Entry 4B7V (X-ray diffraction, 1.73 A resolution); this record covers chains A and B.

Chain A (and B):
Protein: 3-oxoacyl-[acyl-carrier-protein] synthase 2
Organism: Pseudomonas aeruginosa
Notes: EC 2.3.1.179; chain B of this document is another copy of the same molecule, construct and numbering; everything in this record applies to it too
Reference sequence: O54440 (O54440_PSEAI); residue numbers follow UniProt; this construct covers 1-414
Sequence (436 residues; numbered -21 to 414; the number before each row is that of its first residue; numbers below 1 keep their minus sign (Met-21 is residue -21)):
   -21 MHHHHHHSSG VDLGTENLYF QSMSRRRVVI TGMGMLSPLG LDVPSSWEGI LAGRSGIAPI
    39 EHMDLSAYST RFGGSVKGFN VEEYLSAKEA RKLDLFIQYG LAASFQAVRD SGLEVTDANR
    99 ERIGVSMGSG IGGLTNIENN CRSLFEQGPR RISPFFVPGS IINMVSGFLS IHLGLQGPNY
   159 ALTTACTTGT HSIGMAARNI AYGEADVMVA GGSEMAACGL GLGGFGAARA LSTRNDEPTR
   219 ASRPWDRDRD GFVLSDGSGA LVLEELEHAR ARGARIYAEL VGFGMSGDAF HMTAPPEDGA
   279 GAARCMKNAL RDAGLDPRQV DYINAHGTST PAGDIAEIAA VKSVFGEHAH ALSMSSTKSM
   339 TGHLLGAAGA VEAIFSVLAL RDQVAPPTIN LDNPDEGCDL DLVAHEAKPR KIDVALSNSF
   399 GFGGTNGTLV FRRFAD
Not modelled in the structure: -21 to 1, 414 (chain B: -21 to 3, 414)
Differences from the reference sequence: expression tag (-21 to 0)
Ion coordination: K+: Asn302, Ala303, Glu350, Ser395, Asn396
What the authors report for this chain:
  - catalytic residues: Cys164, His304, His341 (citing earlier work)
  - K+ coordination: Asn302, Ala303, Glu350, Ser395, Asn396

Chain A / chain B interface:
Residue-residue contacts - 135 pairs, chain A then chain B:
  Arg3(A) with Tyr180(B), hydrogen bond
  Ala45(A) with Pro127(B); Arg128(B), hydrogen bond (backbone-side chain)
  Tyr46(A) with Leu122(B); Pro127(B), hydrophobic; Arg128(B)
  Ser47(A) with Arg128(B)
  Glu99(A) with Arg282(B)
  Ile109(A) with Ile139(B), hydrophobic
  Ile115(A) with Ile115(B), hydrophobic; Leu198(B), hydrophobic
  Glu116(A) with Cys119(B); Phe123(B)
  Cys119(A) with Glu116(B); Cys119(B), hydrophobic; Leu198(B), hydrophobic
  Arg120(A) with Phe123(B)
  Leu122(A) with Tyr46(B); Gly197(B); Leu198(B)
  Phe123(A) with Glu116(B); Cys119(B), hydrophobic; Arg120(B); Phe123(B), hydrophobic
  Pro127(A) with Ala45(B); Tyr46(B), hydrophobic
  Arg128(A) with Ala45(B), hydrogen bond (side chain-backbone); Tyr46(B); Ser47(B)
  Ile130(A) with Gly201(B); Gly202(B); Ala205(B)
  Ser131(A) with Ala205(B)
  Pro132(A) with Ala205(B); Ala206(B)
  Phe134(A) with Leu198(B); Gly202(B)
  Val135(A) with Gly202(B); Phe203(B), hydrophobic
  Pro136(A) with Met270(B), hydrophobic
  Ile139(A) with Ile109(B), hydrophobic
  Ile140(A) with Thr161(B)
  Asn141(A) with Thr161(B); Thr162(B); Ala163(B); Phe400(B), hydrogen bond (side chain-backbone); Thr403(B)
  Met142(A) with Met270(B), hydrophobic; Phe400(B); Gly401(B)
  Gly145(A) with Gly401(B)
  Phe146(A) with Met270(B), hydrophobic
  Ser148(A) with Ala267(B)
  Ile149(A) with Phe268(B); His269(B); Met270(B)
  Gly152(A) with Ala267(B)
  Leu153(A) with Ala267(B)
  Gln154(A) with Ser264(B); Gly265(B), hydrogen bond (backbone-backbone); Asp266(B); Ala267(B); Arg282(B), hydrogen bond (backbone-side chain)
  Gly155(A) with Ser264(B); Gly265(B), hydrogen bond (backbone-backbone)
  Pro156(A) with Met263(B), hydrophobic
  Asn157(A) with His169(B); Thr403(B), hydrogen bond (backbone-side chain)
  Tyr158(A) with Leu160(B), hydrophobic; Thr162(B); His169(B); Met173(B), hydrophobic
  Ala159(A) with Leu160(B); Thr161(B), hydrogen bond (backbone-backbone); Thr162(B)
  Leu160(A) with Tyr158(B), hydrophobic; Ala159(B)
  Thr161(A) with Ile140(B); Asn141(B); Ala159(B), hydrogen bond (backbone-backbone); Thr161(B)
  Thr162(A) with Asn141(B); Tyr158(B); Ala159(B)
  Ala163(A) with Asn141(B)
  His169(A) with Asn157(B)
  Met173(A) with Tyr158(B), hydrophobic; Met173(B), hydrophobic
  Arg176(A) with Tyr180(B), hydrogen bond; Glu182(B), salt bridge
  Asn177(A) with Met263(B)
  Tyr180(A) with Arg176(B), hydrogen bond; Asp290(B), hydrogen bond
  Glu182(A) with Arg176(B), salt bridge; Met263(B)
  Gly197(A) with Leu122(B)
  Leu198(A) with Ile115(B), hydrophobic; Cys119(B), hydrophobic; Leu122(B); Phe134(B)
  Gly201(A) with Ile130(B)
  Gly202(A) with Ile130(B); Phe134(B); Val135(B)
  Phe203(A) with Val135(B), hydrophobic
  Ala205(A) with Ile130(B); Ser131(B); Pro132(B)
  Ala206(A) with Pro132(B)
  Met263(A) with Asn177(B); Glu182(B)
  Ser264(A) with Gln154(B); Gly155(B)
  Gly265(A) with Gln154(B), hydrogen bond (backbone-backbone); Gly155(B), hydrogen bond (backbone-backbone)
  Asp266(A) with Gln154(B)
  Ala267(A) with Ser148(B); Ile149(B); Gly152(B); Leu153(B); Gln154(B)
  Phe268(A) with Ile149(B)
  His269(A) with Ile149(B)
  Met270(A) with Phe133(B), hydrophobic; Pro136(B), hydrophobic; Met142(B), hydrophobic; Phe146(B), hydrophobic; Ile149(B), hydrophobic
  Arg282(A) with Glu99(B); Gln154(B), hydrogen bond (side chain-backbone)
  Asp290(A) with Tyr180(B), hydrogen bond
  Phe400(A) with Asn141(B), hydrogen bond (backbone-side chain)
  Gly401(A) with Gly145(B)
  Thr403(A) with Asn141(B); Asn157(B), hydrogen bond (side chain-backbone)
Interface residues without a listed pair, chain A (70 interface residues in all): Lys70, Leu112, Asn118, Phe133
Interface residues without a listed pair, chain B (70 interface residues in all): Lys70, Leu112, Asn118, Pro156, Phe261

Summary:
Chain A and chain B each contribute 70 residues to their interface, with 19 hydrogen bonds and 2 salt bridges.
Polar pairs include Arg176(A)-Glu182(B), Arg3(A)-Tyr180(B) and Ala45(A)-Arg128(B). Asn302(A), Ala303(A),
Glu350(A), Ser395(A) and Asn396(A) form the K+ site. The paper reports catalytic residues Cys164(A), His304(A)
and His341(A); K+ coordination by Asn302(A), Ala303(A) and Glu350(A) among others.
Both chains are 3-oxoacyl-[acyl-carrier-protein] synthase 2 (Pseudomonas aeruginosa). Entry 4B7V (Structure of
wild type Pseudomonas aeruginosa FabF (KASII)) was determined by X-ray diffraction together with 4JPF and 4JB6
from the same study.
